PDB entry 7W9C | electron microscopy, 3.20 A resolution | chains A and D of the 4 polymer chains in the assembly

[Chain A]
Name: Angiotensin-converting enzyme 2
Source organism: Homo sapiens
Notes: EC 3.4.17.23, 3.4.17.-
UniProt: Q9BYF1 (ACE2_HUMAN); residues 17-615 here = UniProt positions 17-615
Sequence (625 residues; numbered 0 to 624; the number before each row is that of its first residue; numbering starts at 0):
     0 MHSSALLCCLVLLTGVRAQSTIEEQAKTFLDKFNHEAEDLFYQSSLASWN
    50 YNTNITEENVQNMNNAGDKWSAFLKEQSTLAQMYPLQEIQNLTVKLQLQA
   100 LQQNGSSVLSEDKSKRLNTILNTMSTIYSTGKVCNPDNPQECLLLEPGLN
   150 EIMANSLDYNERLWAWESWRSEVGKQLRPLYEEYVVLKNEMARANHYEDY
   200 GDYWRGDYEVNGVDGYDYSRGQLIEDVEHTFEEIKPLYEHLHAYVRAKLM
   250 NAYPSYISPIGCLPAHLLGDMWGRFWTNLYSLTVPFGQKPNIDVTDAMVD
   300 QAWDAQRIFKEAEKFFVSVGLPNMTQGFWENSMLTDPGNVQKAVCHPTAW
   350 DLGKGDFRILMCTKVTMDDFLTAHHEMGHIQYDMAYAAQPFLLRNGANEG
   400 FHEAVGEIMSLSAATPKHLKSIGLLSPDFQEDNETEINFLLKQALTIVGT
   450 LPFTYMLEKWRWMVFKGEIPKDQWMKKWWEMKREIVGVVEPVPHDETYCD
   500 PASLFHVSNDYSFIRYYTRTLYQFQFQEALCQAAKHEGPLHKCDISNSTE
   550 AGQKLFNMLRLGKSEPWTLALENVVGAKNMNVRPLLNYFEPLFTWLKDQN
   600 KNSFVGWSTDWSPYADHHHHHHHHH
Disordered / not traced: 0-18, 616-624
Disulfide bonds: Cys133-Cys141, Cys344-Cys361, Cys530-Cys542
Sequence notes: initiating methionine (0); expression tag (1-16, 616-624)
UniProt features mapped onto this chain:
  - region (Interaction with SARS-CoV spike glycoprotein): Asp30 to Tyr41, Met82 to Pro84, Lys353 to Arg357
  - active site: Glu375 (Proton acceptor), His505 (Proton donor)
  - binding site (chloride): Arg169, Trp477, Lys481
  - binding site (substrate): Arg273, His345, Pro346, Tyr515
  - binding site (Zn(2+)): His374, His378, Glu402
  - glycosylation (N-linked (GlcNAc...) asparagine): Asn53, Asn90, Asn103, Asn322, Asn432, Asn546
  - mutagenesis: Ser19 (S19P: Increases slightly the interaction with RBD domain of SARS-CoV-2 spike protein), Gln24 to Lys26 (Slightly inhibits interaction with SARS-CoV spike glycoprotein), Gln24 (Q24T: Increases slightly the interaction with RBD domain of SARS-CoV-2 spike protein), Ala25 (A25V: Increases slightly the interaction with RBD domain of SARS-CoV-2 spike protein), Thr27 (T27Y: Increases slightly the interaction with RBD domain of SARS-CoV-2 spike protein. In sACE2.v2.2; increases interaction with RBD domain of SARS-CoV-2 spike protein ...), Leu29 (L29F: Increases slightly the interaction with RBD domain of SARS-CoV-2 spike protein), Lys31 (K31D: Abolishes interaction with SARS-CoV spike glycoprotein; K31Y: Increases slightly the interaction with RBD domain of SARS-CoV-2 spike protein), Asn33 (N33D: Increases slightly the interaction with RBD domain of SARS-CoV-2 spike protein), His34 (H34A: Increases slightly the interaction with RBD domain of SARS-CoV-2 spike protein), Glu37 (E37A: No effect on interaction with SARS-CoV spike glycoprotein), Asp38 (D38A: No effect on interaction with SARS-CoV spike glycoprotein), Leu39 (L39R: Increases slightly the interaction with RBD domain of SARS-CoV-2 spike protein), 48 further mutagenesis entries in UniProt

[Chain D]
Name: Spike glycoprotein
Source organism: Severe acute respiratory syndrome coronavirus 2
UniProt: P0DTC2 (SPIKE_SARS2); residues 1-1206 here = UniProt positions 1-1206
Sequence (1261 residues; numbered 1 to 1261; the number before each row is that of its first residue):
     1 MFVFLVLLPLVSSQCVNLRTRTQLPPAYTNSFTRGVYYPDKVFRSSVLHS
    51 TQDLFLPFFSNVTWFHAIHVSGTNGTKRFDNPVLPFNDGVYFASTEKSNI
   101 IRGWIFGTTLDSKTQSLLIVNNATNVVIKVCEFQFCNDPFLGVYYHKNNK
   151 SWMESEFGVYSSANNCTFEYVSQPFLMDLEGKQGNFKNLREFVFKNIDGY
   201 FKIYSKHTPINLVRDLPQGFSALEPLVDLPIGINITRFQTLLALHRSYLT
   251 PGDSSSGWTAGAAAYYVGYLQPRTFLLKYNENGTITDAVDCALDPLSETK
   301 CTLKSFTVEKGIYQTSNFRVQPTESIVRFPNITNLCPFGEVFNATRFASV
   351 YAWNRKRISNCVADYSVLYNSASFSTFKCYGVSPTKLNDLCFTNVYADSF
   401 VIRGDEVRQIAPGQTGKIADYNYKLPDDFTGCVIAWNSNNLDSKVGGNYN
   451 YRYRLFRKSNLKPFERDISTEIYQAGSKPCNGVEGFNCYFPLQSYGFQPT
   501 NGVGYQPYRVVVLSFELLHAPATVCGPKKSTNLVKNKCVNFNFNGLTGTG
   551 VLTESNKKFLPFQQFGRDIADTTDAVRDPQTLEILDITPCSFGGVSVITP
   601 GTNTSNQVAVLYQGVNCTEVPVAIHADQLTPTWRVYSTGSNVFQTRAGCL
   651 IGAEHVNNSYECDIPIGAGICASYQTQTNSRGSASSVASQSIIAYTMSLG
   701 AENSVAYSNNSIAIPTNFTISVTTEILPVSMTKTSVDCTMYICGDSTECS
   751 NLLLQYGSFCTQLNRALTGIAVEQDKNTQEVFAQVKQIYKTPPIKDFGGF
   801 NFSQILPDPSKPSKRSFIEDLLFNKVTLADAGFIKQYGDCLGDIAARDLI
   851 CAQKFNGLTVLPPLLTDEMIAQYTSALLAGTITSGWTFGAGAALQIPFAM
   901 QMAYRFNGIGVTQNVLYENQKLIANQFNSAIGKIQDSLSSTASALGKLQN
   951 VVNQNAQALNTLVKQLSSNFGAISSVLNDILSRLDPPEAEVQIDRLITGR
  1001 LQSLQTYVTQQLIRAAEIRASANLAATKMSECVLGQSKRVDFCGKGYHLM
  1051 SFPQSAPHGVVFLHVTYVPAQEKNFTTAPAICHDGKAHFPREGVFVSNGT
  1101 HWFVTQRNFYEPQIITTDNTFVSGNCDVVIGIVNNTVYDPLQPELDSFKE
  1151 ELDKYFKNHTSPDVDLGDISGINASVVNIQKEIDRLNEVAKNLNESLIDL
  1201 QELGKYEQGSGYIPEAPRDGQAYVRKDGEWVLLSTFLENLYFQGDYKDDD
  1251 DKHHHHHHHHH
Disordered / not traced: 1-13, 70-76, 156-157, 248-254, 621-640, 677-688, 828-853, 1148-1261
Disulfide bonds: Cys131-Cys166, Cys291-Cys301, Cys336-Cys361, Cys379-Cys432, Cys391-Cys525, Cys480-Cys488, Cys538-Cys590, Cys617-Cys649, Cys662-Cys671, Cys738-Cys760, Cys743-Cys749, Cys1032-Cys1043, Cys1082-Cys1126
Sequence notes: variant Arg19 (Thr in P0DTC2), Gly158 (Arg in P0DTC2), Arg452 (Leu in P0DTC2), Lys478 (Thr in P0DTC2), Gly614 (Asp in P0DTC2), Arg681 (Pro in P0DTC2), Asn950 (Asp in P0DTC2); conflict Gly682 (Arg in P0DTC2), Ser683 (Arg in P0DTC2), Ser685 (Arg in P0DTC2), Pro986 (Lys in P0DTC2), Pro987 (Val in P0DTC2); expression tag (1207-1261)
UniProt features mapped onto this chain:
  - region: Asn280 to Cys301 (Putative superantigen), Arg403 to Asp405 (Integrin-binding motif), Asn448 to Tyr451, Tyr453 to Phe456 (Immunodominant HLA epitope recognized by the CD8+), Ser816 to Tyr837 (Fusion peptide 1), Lys835 to Phe855 (Fusion peptide 2), Asp1163 to Glu1202 (Heptad repeat 2)
  - site: Arg815, Ser816 (Cleavage)
  - glycosylation: Asn17 (N-linked (GlcNAc...) (complex) asparagine), Asn61 (N-linked (GlcNAc...) (hybrid) asparagine), Asn74 (N-linked (GlcNAc...) (complex) asparagine), Asn122 (N-linked (GlcNAc...) (hybrid) asparagine), Asn149 (N-linked (GlcNAc...) (complex) asparagine), Asn165 (N-linked (GlcNAc...) (complex) asparagine), Asn234 (N-linked (GlcNAc...) (high mannose) asparagine), Asn282 (N-linked (GlcNAc...) (complex) asparagine), Thr323 (O-linked (GalNAc) threonine), Ser325 (O-linked (HexNAc...) serine), Asn331 (N-linked (GlcNAc...) (complex) asparagine), Asn343 (N-linked (GlcNAc...) (complex) asparagine), Asn603 (N-linked (GlcNAc...) (hybrid) asparagine), Asn616 (N-linked (GlcNAc...) (complex) asparagine), Asn657 (N-linked (GlcNAc...) (complex) asparagine), Thr676 (O-linked (GlcNAc...) threonine), Thr678 (O-linked (GlcNAc...) threonine), Asn709 (N-linked (GlcNAc...) (high mannose) asparagine), Asn717 (N-linked (GlcNAc...) (hybrid) asparagine), Asn801 (N-linked (GlcNAc...) (hybrid) asparagine) and 6 more in UniProt
  - natural variant: Leu5 (L5F: In strain: Iota/B.1.526), Ser13 (S13I: In strain: Epsilon/B.1.427/B.1.429), Leu18 (L18F: In strain: Beta/B.1.351, Gamma/P.1 and 1 more), Arg19 (T19R: In strain: Delta/B.1.617.2, Omicron/BA.2 and 4 more; this construct carries the variant), Thr20 (T20N: In strain: Gamma/P.1), Leu24 to Ala27 (sequence variant, change not given here; In strain: Omicron/BA.2, Omicron/BA.2.12.1 and 6 more), Pro26 (P26S: In strain: Gamma/P.1), Gln52 (Q52H: In strain: Omicron/EG.5.1), Ala67 (A67V: In strain: Eta/B.1.525, Omicron/BA.1), His69 to Val70 (deletion: In strain: Alpha/B.1.1.7, Eta/B.1.525 and 5 more), Gly75 (G75V: In strain: Lambda/C.37), Thr76 (T76I: In strain: Lambda/C.37), 80 further natural variant entries in UniProt
  - mutagenesis: His69 to Val70 (Increased incorporation of cleaved spike into virions), Asn121 (N121Q: Partial loss of biliverdin affinity), Arg190 (R190K: Partial loss of biliverdin affinity), Asn234 (N234Q: Increased resistance to neutralizing antibodies), Asn331 (N331Q: Reduced viral infectivity), Asn343 (N343Q: Reduced viral infectivity), Tyr453 (Y453F: Decreased HLA binding to NF9 epitope. Increased binding affinity to human ACE2), Ala475 (A475V: Increased resistance to neutralizing antibodies), Val483 (V483A: Increased resistance to neutralizing antibodies), Glu484 (E484D: Increased replication in human TMEM106B overexpressing cells), Phe490 (F490L: Increased resistance to neutralizing antibodies and human covalescent sera neutralization), Gln493 (Q493N: Reduced host ACE2-binding affinity in vitro; Q493Y: Reduced host ACE2-binding affinity in vitro), 8 further mutagenesis entries in UniProt

[Chain A / chain D interface]
Pairs across the interface (22; chain A residue first):
  Ser19(A) - Ala475(D)  hydrogen bond (backbone-backbone)
  Thr20(A) - Asn487(D)
  Ile21(A) - Phe486(D)  hydrophobic
  Ile21(A) - Asn487(D)
  Glu23(A) - Ala475(D)
  Gln24(A) - Asn487(D)
  Thr27(A) - Phe456(D)
  Thr27(A) - Tyr489(D)
  Asp30(A) - Lys417(D)  salt bridge
  Asp30(A) - Phe456(D)
  Lys31(A) - Glu484(D)  salt bridge
  Lys31(A) - Tyr489(D)
  His34(A) - Tyr453(D)
  His34(A) - Gln493(D)
  His34(A) - Ser494(D)  hydrogen bond (side chain-backbone)
  Glu37(A) - Tyr505(D)
  Met82(A) - Phe486(D)
  Lys353(A) - Asn501(D)
  Lys353(A) - Gly502(D)  hydrogen bond (backbone-backbone)
  Lys353(A) - Tyr505(D)
  Asp355(A) - Thr500(D)
  Arg393(A) - Tyr505(D)
Interface residues without a listed pair, chain A (19 interface residues in all): Lys26, Leu79, Gly352, Gly354, Ala386
Interface residues without a listed pair, chain D (17 interface residues in all): Leu455, Tyr473, Gly476

[In short]
The interface between chain A and chain D involves 19 residues on one side and 17 on the other, with 3
hydrogen bonds and 2 salt bridges. Among the polar pairs are Asp30(A)-Lys417(D), Lys31(A)-Glu484(D) and
His34(A)-Ser494(D).
Here chain A is Angiotensin-converting enzyme 2 (Homo sapiens) and chain D is Spike glycoprotein (Severe acute
respiratory syndrome coronavirus 2). Entry 7W9C (SARS-CoV-2 Delta S-ACE2-C3) was determined by electron
microscopy together with 7W98, 7W99, 7W9B, 7W9E, 7W9F and 7W9I from the same study.
